Entry 6PC4 (X-ray diffraction, 2.60 A resolution); this record covers chains C and D of the 6 polymer chains in the assembly.

# Chain C
Protein: Tubulin alpha-1B chain
Organism: Sus scrofa
UniProt: Q2XVP4 (TBA1B_PIG); residues 1-450 here = UniProt positions 1-450
Chain sequence (450 residues; row label = number of the first residue in the row):
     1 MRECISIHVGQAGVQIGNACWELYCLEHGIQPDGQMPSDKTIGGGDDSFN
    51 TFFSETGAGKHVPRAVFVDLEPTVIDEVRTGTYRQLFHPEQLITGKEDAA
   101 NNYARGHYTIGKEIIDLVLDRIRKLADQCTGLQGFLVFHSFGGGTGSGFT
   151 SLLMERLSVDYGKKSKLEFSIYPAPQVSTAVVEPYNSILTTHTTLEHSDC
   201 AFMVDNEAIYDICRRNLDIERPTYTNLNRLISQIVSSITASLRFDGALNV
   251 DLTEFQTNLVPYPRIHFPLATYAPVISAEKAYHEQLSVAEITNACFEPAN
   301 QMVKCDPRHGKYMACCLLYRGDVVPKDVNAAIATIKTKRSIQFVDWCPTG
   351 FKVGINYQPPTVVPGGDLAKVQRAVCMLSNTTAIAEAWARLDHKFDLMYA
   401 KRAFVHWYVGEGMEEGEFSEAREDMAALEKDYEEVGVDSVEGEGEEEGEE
Unresolved in the structure: 441-450
UniProt features mapped onto this chain:
  - motif: Met1 to Cys4 (MREC motif)
  - active site: Glu254
  - binding site (GTP): Gly10, Gln11, Ala12, Gln15, Glu71, Ala99, Ser140, Gly143, Gly144, Thr145, Gly146, Thr179, Glu183, Asn206, Tyr224, Asn228, Leu252
  - binding site (Mg(2+)): Glu71
  - modified residue: Lys40 (N6,N6,N6-trimethyllysine), Ser48 (Phosphoserine), Ser232 (Phosphoserine), Tyr282 (3'-nitrotyrosine), Arg339 (Omega-N-methylarginine), Ser439 (Phosphoserine), Glu443 (5-glutamyl polyglutamate), Glu445 (5-glutamyl polyglutamate)
  - cross-link (Glycyl lysine isopeptide (Lys-Gly)): Lys326 (interchain with G-Cter in ubiquitin), Lys370 (interchain with G-Cter in ubiquitin)
Metal / ion sites: Ca2+: Asp39, Thr41, Gly44, Glu55
Ligand contacts:
  - GTP (guanosine-5'-triphosphate): Gly10, Gln11, Ala12, Gln15, Ile16, Asp69, Asp98, Ala99, Ala100, Asn101, Ser140, Gly142, Gly143, Gly144, Thr145, Gly146, Ile171, Pro173, Val177, Ser178, Thr179, Glu183, Asn206, Tyr224, Leu227, Asn228, Ile231
  - O91 ([2-(4-methylphenyl)-1H-imidazol-4-yl](3,4,5-trimethoxyphenyl)methanone): Asn101, Thr179, Ala180, Val181

# Chain D
Protein: Tubulin beta-2B chain
Organism: Sus scrofa
UniProt: A0A287AGU7 (A0A287AGU7_PIG); residue numbers follow UniProt; this construct covers 1-445
Chain sequence (445 residues; numbered 1 to 445; the number before each row is that of its first residue):
     1 MREIVHIQAGQCGNQIGAKFWEVISDEHGIDPTGSYHGDSDLQLERINVY
    51 YNEATGNKYVPRAILVDLEPGTMDSVRSGPFGQIFRPDNFVFGQSGAGNN
   101 WAKGHYTEGAELVDSVLDVVRKESESCDCLQGFQLTHSLGGGTGSGMGTL
   151 LISKIREEYPDRIMNTFSVMPSPKVSDTVVEPYNATLSVHQLVENTDETY
   201 CIDNEALYDICFRTLKLTTPTYGDLNHLVSATMSGVTTCLRFPGQLNADL
   251 RKLAVNMVPFPRLHFFMPGFAPLTSRGSQQYRALTVPELTQQMFDSKNMM
   301 AACDPRHGRYLTVAAIFRGRMSMKEVDEQMLNVQNKNSSYFVEWIPNNVK
   351 TAVCDIPPRGLKMSATFIGNSTAIQELFKRISEQFTAMFRRKAFLHWYTG
   401 EGMDEMEFTEAESNMNDLVSEYQQYQDATADEQGEFEEEEGEDEA
Unresolved in the structure: 274-283, 432-445
Ligand contacts:
  - GDP (guanosine-5'-diphosphate): Gly10, Gln11, Cys12, Gln15, Ile16, Asp67, Ala97, Asn99, Ser138, Gly140, Gly141, Gly142, Thr143, Gly144, Ser145, Val169, Pro171, Val175, Ser176, Glu181, Asn204, Leu207, Tyr222, Leu225, Asn226
  - O91 ([2-(4-methylphenyl)-1H-imidazol-4-yl](3,4,5-trimethoxyphenyl)methanone): Tyr200, Val236, Cys239, Leu240, Leu246, Asn247, Ala248, Asp249, Leu250, Lys252, Leu253, Asn256, Met257, Thr312, Val313, Ala314, Ala315, Ile316, Asn347, Asn348, Val349, Lys350, Ala352, Ile368

# Interface between chain C and chain D
Pairs across the interface (57; chain C residue first):
  Glu71(C) - Asn247(D)  hydrogen bond
  Pro72(C) - Met1(D)  hydrophobic
  Thr73(C) - Arg46(D)
  Thr73(C) - Asn247(D)  hydrogen bond
  Lys96(C) - Met1(D)
  Lys96(C) - Arg2(D)
  Lys96(C) - Asp128(D)  salt bridge
  Glu97(C) - Arg2(D)  salt bridge
  Glu97(C) - Cys129(D)
  Glu97(C) - Arg162(D)  salt bridge
  Asp98(C) - Asp249(D)
  Asp98(C) - Lys252(D)  salt bridge
  Ala100(C) - Arg251(D)
  Ala100(C) - Lys252(D)
  Ala100(C) - Val255(D)
  Asn101(C) - Lys252(D)
  Asn101(C) - Asn256(D)  hydrogen bond
  Arg105(C) - Arg251(D)
  Pro175(C) - Asn347(D)
  Ser178(C) - Lys350(D)
  Thr179(C) - Lys350(D)
  Ala180(C) - Asn256(D)
  Val181(C) - Asn256(D)  hydrogen bond (backbone-side chain)
  Val181(C) - Ile345(D)  hydrophobic
  Val181(C) - Pro346(D)
  Val181(C) - Asn347(D)
  Val182(C) - Asn256(D)
  Glu220(C) - Lys324(D)
  Arg221(C) - Met323(D)  hydrogen bond
  Arg221(C) - Asp327(D)  salt bridge
  Lys394(C) - Pro346(D)
  Lys394(C) - Asn347(D)  hydrogen bond
  Leu397(C) - Glu343(D)
  Leu397(C) - Trp344(D)
  Leu397(C) - Ala430(D)  hydrophobic
  Met398(C) - Trp344(D)  hydrogen bond (backbone-backbone)
  Met398(C) - Pro346(D)
  Lys401(C) - Phe260(D)
  Lys401(C) - Trp344(D)
  Lys401(C) - Ala428(D)
  Lys401(C) - Thr429(D)  hydrogen bond (side chain-backbone)
  Arg402(C) - Phe260(D)
  Ala403(C) - Pro259(D)
  Ala403(C) - Phe260(D)  hydrophobic
  Phe404(C) - Val255(D)
  Phe404(C) - Asn256(D)
  Phe404(C) - Val258(D)
  Phe404(C) - Pro259(D)  hydrogen bond (backbone-backbone)
  Phe404(C) - Thr312(D)
  Phe404(C) - Ile345(D)  hydrophobic
  His406(C) - Val258(D)
  His406(C) - Pro259(D)
  His406(C) - Phe260(D)
  His406(C) - Pro261(D)
  Trp407(C) - Ala254(D)  hydrogen bond (side chain-backbone)
  Trp407(C) - Val255(D)
  Trp407(C) - Val258(D)  hydrogen bond (side chain-backbone)
Interface residues without a listed pair, chain C (30 interface residues in all): Gln11, Val74, Tyr210, Tyr224
Interface residues without a listed pair, chain D (35 interface residues in all): Asp197, Gln245, Leu246, Met257, Asn348

# Summary
The interface between chain C and chain D involves 30 residues on one side and 35 on the other, with 11
hydrogen bonds and 5 salt bridges. Among the polar pairs are Lys96(C)-Asp128(D), Glu97(C)-Arg2(D) and
Glu97(C)-Arg162(D).
Chain C is Tubulin alpha-1B chain and chain D is Tubulin beta-2B chain, both from Sus scrofa; the structure,
Tubulin-RB3_SLD-TTL in complex with compound ABI-274, was determined by X-ray diffraction together with 6AGK
from the same study.
